8Q24 - chains A and C; structure by X-ray diffraction, 1.90 A resolution.

[Chain A]
Molecule: Glycylpeptide N-tetradecanoyltransferase 1
Organism: Homo sapiens
Notes: EC 2.3.1.97
UniProtKB: P30419 (NMT1_HUMAN); residue numbers follow UniProt; this construct covers 99-496
Amino-acid sequence (402 residues; numbered 95 to 496; the number before each row is that of its first residue):
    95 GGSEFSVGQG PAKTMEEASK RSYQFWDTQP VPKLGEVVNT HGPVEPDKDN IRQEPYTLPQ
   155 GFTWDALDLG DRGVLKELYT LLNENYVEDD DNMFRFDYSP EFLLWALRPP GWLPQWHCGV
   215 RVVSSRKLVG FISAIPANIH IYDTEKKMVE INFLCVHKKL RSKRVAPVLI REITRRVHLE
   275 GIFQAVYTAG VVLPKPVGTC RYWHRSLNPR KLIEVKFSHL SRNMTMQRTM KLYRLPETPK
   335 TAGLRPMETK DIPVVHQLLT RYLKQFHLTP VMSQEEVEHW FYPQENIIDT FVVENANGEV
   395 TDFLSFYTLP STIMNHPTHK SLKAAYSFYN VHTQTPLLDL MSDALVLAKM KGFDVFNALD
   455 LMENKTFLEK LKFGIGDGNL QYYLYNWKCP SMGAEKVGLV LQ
Not modelled in the structure: 95-105, 409-413
Differences from the reference sequence: expression tag (95-98)
Ligand contacts: tetradecanoyl-coa (MYA): Y117, Q118, F119, W120, N179, Y180, V181, V243, I245, N246, F247, L248, C249, V250, R255, S256, K257, R258, V259, A260, P261, I264, I267, T268, V271, H272, I276, F277, Q278, A279, Y281, T282, A283, V285, L287, Y479
Curated features (UniProtKB/Swiss-Prot):
  - binding site (tetradecanoyl-CoA): Q118, F119, W120, F247, L248, C249, V250, S256, R258, V259, A260

[Chain C]
Molecule: Dab-ser-phe-ser-lys-pro-arg
Amino-acid sequence (7 residues; row label = number of the first residue in the row):
     2 ASFSKPR
Modified positions: A2 (2,4-diaminobutyric acid; DAB)

[Interface between chain A and chain C]
Contacting residue pairs (35):
  Y180(A) with A2(C)
  V181(A) with A2(C); F4(C)
  E182(A) with F4(C)
  D183(A) with F4(C); K6(C), salt bridge
  D184(A) with K6(C), salt bridge
  D185(A) with K6(C)
  F188(A) with F4(C)
  R189(A) with F4(C)
  F190(A) with S3(C); F4(C), hydrophobic
  Y192(A) with A2(C)
  N246(A) with A2(C)
  T282(A) with A2(C), hydrogen bond (side chain-backbone)
  Y296(A) with S3(C); S5(C)
  H298(A) with S5(C), hydrogen bond; K6(C), hydrogen bond (side chain-backbone); P7(C)
  F311(A) with S5(C); K6(C); P7(C)
  S312(A) with P7(C)
  H313(A) with R8(C)
  S405(A) with F4(C)
  I469(A) with P7(C); R8(C), hydrogen bond (backbone-backbone)
  G470(A) with S5(C); K6(C)
  D471(A) with S5(C), hydrogen bond; K6(C), salt bridge
  G472(A) with S5(C), hydrogen bond (backbone-side chain)
  N473(A) with S3(C), hydrogen bond (backbone-side chain)
  Q496(A) with A2(C)
Interface residues without a listed pair, chain A (28 interface residues in all): F247, A283, G284, L474
From the paper, about this interface:
  - interface residues, chain A: T282(A)

[Overview]
The interface between chain A and chain C involves 28 residues on one side and 7 on the other, with 7 hydrogen
bonds and 3 salt bridges. Among the polar pairs are D183(A)-K6(C), D184(A)-K6(C) and D471(A)-K6(C). Chain A
binds tetradecanoyl-coa. From UniProt: 11 tetradecanoyl-CoA-binding residues on chain A. The paper reports the
interface residue T282(A).
Here chain A is Glycylpeptide N-tetradecanoyltransferase 1 (Homo sapiens) and chain C is
Dab-ser-phe-ser-lys-pro-arg. Entry 8Q24 (HsNMT1 in complex with both MyrCoA and (DAB)SFSKPR inhibitor peptide)
was determined by X-ray diffraction together with 8Q23, 8Q26, 8Q2Z, 8Q3D, 8Q3S and 8Q3T from the same study.
